Entry 9F22 (X-ray diffraction, 2.20 A resolution); this record covers chains A and B.

Chain A:
Protein: Green fluorescent protein
From: Aequorea victoria
UniProtKB: P42212 (GFP_AEQVI); aligned to UniProt positions 2-238 over residues 2-238
Amino-acid sequence (239 residues; each row starts with the number of its first residue; note: 2 numbers in that range are skipped by the numbering (no residue carries them; nothing is unmodelled there); numbers below 1 keep their minus sign (Ser-2 is residue -2)):
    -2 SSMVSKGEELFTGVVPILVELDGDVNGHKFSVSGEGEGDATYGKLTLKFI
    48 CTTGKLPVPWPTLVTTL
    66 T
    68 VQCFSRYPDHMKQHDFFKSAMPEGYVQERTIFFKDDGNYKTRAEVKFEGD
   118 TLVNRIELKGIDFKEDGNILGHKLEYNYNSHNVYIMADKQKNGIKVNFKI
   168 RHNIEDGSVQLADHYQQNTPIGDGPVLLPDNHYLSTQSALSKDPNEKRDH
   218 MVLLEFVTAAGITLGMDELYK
Not modelled in the structure: -2, 230-238
Glycans and other covalent adducts: covalent link Leu64-Thr66; covalent link Thr66-Val68
Modified positions: Thr66 (chromophore; CRO)
Sequence notes: expression tag (-2 to 1); engineered mutation Leu64 (Phe in P42212), Leu231 (His in P42212); chromophore (66, 66, 66)

Chain B:
Protein: DARPin DP1
From: synthetic construct
Notes: antibody fragment or engineered binder
Amino-acid sequence (156 residues; numbered 1 to 156; the number before each row is that of its first residue):
     1 GSDLGKKLLEAARAGQDDEVRILMANGADVNANDVHGSTPLHLAALIGHL
    51 EIVEVLLKYGADVNATDIWGNTPLHLAARDGHLEIVEVLLKYGADVNADD
   101 TWGSTPLHLAAMDGHLEIVEVLLKYGADVNAQDKFGKTAFDISIDNGNED
   151 LAEILQ
Not modelled in the structure: 1

How chain A and chain B interact:
Pairs across the interface (40):
  Thr9(A) with Arg13(B), hydrogen bond (backbone-side chain)
  Gly10(A) with Arg13(B)
  Val11(A) with Arg13(B)
  Asp36(A) with Arg13(B), salt bridge
  Thr38(A) with Arg13(B), hydrogen bond; Leu46(B); Arg79(B), hydrogen bond (backbone-side chain)
  Tyr39(A) with Ser38(B), hydrogen bond; His42(B); Leu43(B), hydrophobic; Leu46(B), hydrophobic; Asp67(B), hydrogen bond; Leu76(B); Arg79(B), hydrogen bond (backbone-side chain)
  Lys41(A) with Asp34(B), salt bridge; His36(B); Ser38(B), hydrogen bond
  Leu42(A) with His36(B), hydrogen bond (backbone-side chain)
  Thr43(A) with Val35(B); His36(B), hydrogen bond
  Arg73(A) with Arg79(B); Asp80(B), salt bridge; Asp113(B), salt bridge
  Pro75(A) with Asp113(B)
  Ser147(A) with Trp102(B)
  Gln204(A) with Trp69(B); Thr101(B), hydrogen bond; Trp102(B)
  Ser205(A) with Trp69(B)
  Ala206(A) with Trp69(B)
  Leu221(A) with Val35(B); His36(B); Ile68(B), hydrophobic; Trp69(B)
  Glu222(A) with His36(B); Trp69(B)
  Phe223(A) with Trp69(B); Asn71(B); Arg79(B)
  Thr225(A) with Arg79(B)
Also at the interface, not in a pair above, chain A (21 interface residues in all): His77, Asn149
Also at the interface, not in a pair above, chain B (20 interface residues in all): Met112, Phe135

Summary:
21 residues of chain A and 20 residues of chain B are in contact; the contacts include 10 hydrogen bonds and 4
salt bridges. Among the polar pairs are Asp36(A)-Arg13(B), Lys41(A)-Asp34(B) and Arg73(A)-Asp80(B).
Here chain A is Green fluorescent protein (Aequorea victoria) and chain B is DARPin DP1 (synthetic construct).
Entry 9F22 (DARPin eGFP complex DP1 (3G190.24)) was determined by X-ray diffraction together with 9F23 and
9F24 from the same study.
